PDB entry 9GD7 | electron microscopy, 4.25 A resolution (low resolution: residue-level contacts below are approximate; hydrogen-bond / salt-bridge calls are withheld) | chains S and j of the 10 polymer chains in the assembly

Chain S:
Name: DNA-dependent protein kinase catalytic subunit
Organism: Homo sapiens
Notes: EC 2.7.11.1
Reference sequence: P78527 (PRKDC_HUMAN); residue numbers follow UniProt; this construct covers 1-4128
Chain sequence (4128 residues; each row starts with the number of its first residue):
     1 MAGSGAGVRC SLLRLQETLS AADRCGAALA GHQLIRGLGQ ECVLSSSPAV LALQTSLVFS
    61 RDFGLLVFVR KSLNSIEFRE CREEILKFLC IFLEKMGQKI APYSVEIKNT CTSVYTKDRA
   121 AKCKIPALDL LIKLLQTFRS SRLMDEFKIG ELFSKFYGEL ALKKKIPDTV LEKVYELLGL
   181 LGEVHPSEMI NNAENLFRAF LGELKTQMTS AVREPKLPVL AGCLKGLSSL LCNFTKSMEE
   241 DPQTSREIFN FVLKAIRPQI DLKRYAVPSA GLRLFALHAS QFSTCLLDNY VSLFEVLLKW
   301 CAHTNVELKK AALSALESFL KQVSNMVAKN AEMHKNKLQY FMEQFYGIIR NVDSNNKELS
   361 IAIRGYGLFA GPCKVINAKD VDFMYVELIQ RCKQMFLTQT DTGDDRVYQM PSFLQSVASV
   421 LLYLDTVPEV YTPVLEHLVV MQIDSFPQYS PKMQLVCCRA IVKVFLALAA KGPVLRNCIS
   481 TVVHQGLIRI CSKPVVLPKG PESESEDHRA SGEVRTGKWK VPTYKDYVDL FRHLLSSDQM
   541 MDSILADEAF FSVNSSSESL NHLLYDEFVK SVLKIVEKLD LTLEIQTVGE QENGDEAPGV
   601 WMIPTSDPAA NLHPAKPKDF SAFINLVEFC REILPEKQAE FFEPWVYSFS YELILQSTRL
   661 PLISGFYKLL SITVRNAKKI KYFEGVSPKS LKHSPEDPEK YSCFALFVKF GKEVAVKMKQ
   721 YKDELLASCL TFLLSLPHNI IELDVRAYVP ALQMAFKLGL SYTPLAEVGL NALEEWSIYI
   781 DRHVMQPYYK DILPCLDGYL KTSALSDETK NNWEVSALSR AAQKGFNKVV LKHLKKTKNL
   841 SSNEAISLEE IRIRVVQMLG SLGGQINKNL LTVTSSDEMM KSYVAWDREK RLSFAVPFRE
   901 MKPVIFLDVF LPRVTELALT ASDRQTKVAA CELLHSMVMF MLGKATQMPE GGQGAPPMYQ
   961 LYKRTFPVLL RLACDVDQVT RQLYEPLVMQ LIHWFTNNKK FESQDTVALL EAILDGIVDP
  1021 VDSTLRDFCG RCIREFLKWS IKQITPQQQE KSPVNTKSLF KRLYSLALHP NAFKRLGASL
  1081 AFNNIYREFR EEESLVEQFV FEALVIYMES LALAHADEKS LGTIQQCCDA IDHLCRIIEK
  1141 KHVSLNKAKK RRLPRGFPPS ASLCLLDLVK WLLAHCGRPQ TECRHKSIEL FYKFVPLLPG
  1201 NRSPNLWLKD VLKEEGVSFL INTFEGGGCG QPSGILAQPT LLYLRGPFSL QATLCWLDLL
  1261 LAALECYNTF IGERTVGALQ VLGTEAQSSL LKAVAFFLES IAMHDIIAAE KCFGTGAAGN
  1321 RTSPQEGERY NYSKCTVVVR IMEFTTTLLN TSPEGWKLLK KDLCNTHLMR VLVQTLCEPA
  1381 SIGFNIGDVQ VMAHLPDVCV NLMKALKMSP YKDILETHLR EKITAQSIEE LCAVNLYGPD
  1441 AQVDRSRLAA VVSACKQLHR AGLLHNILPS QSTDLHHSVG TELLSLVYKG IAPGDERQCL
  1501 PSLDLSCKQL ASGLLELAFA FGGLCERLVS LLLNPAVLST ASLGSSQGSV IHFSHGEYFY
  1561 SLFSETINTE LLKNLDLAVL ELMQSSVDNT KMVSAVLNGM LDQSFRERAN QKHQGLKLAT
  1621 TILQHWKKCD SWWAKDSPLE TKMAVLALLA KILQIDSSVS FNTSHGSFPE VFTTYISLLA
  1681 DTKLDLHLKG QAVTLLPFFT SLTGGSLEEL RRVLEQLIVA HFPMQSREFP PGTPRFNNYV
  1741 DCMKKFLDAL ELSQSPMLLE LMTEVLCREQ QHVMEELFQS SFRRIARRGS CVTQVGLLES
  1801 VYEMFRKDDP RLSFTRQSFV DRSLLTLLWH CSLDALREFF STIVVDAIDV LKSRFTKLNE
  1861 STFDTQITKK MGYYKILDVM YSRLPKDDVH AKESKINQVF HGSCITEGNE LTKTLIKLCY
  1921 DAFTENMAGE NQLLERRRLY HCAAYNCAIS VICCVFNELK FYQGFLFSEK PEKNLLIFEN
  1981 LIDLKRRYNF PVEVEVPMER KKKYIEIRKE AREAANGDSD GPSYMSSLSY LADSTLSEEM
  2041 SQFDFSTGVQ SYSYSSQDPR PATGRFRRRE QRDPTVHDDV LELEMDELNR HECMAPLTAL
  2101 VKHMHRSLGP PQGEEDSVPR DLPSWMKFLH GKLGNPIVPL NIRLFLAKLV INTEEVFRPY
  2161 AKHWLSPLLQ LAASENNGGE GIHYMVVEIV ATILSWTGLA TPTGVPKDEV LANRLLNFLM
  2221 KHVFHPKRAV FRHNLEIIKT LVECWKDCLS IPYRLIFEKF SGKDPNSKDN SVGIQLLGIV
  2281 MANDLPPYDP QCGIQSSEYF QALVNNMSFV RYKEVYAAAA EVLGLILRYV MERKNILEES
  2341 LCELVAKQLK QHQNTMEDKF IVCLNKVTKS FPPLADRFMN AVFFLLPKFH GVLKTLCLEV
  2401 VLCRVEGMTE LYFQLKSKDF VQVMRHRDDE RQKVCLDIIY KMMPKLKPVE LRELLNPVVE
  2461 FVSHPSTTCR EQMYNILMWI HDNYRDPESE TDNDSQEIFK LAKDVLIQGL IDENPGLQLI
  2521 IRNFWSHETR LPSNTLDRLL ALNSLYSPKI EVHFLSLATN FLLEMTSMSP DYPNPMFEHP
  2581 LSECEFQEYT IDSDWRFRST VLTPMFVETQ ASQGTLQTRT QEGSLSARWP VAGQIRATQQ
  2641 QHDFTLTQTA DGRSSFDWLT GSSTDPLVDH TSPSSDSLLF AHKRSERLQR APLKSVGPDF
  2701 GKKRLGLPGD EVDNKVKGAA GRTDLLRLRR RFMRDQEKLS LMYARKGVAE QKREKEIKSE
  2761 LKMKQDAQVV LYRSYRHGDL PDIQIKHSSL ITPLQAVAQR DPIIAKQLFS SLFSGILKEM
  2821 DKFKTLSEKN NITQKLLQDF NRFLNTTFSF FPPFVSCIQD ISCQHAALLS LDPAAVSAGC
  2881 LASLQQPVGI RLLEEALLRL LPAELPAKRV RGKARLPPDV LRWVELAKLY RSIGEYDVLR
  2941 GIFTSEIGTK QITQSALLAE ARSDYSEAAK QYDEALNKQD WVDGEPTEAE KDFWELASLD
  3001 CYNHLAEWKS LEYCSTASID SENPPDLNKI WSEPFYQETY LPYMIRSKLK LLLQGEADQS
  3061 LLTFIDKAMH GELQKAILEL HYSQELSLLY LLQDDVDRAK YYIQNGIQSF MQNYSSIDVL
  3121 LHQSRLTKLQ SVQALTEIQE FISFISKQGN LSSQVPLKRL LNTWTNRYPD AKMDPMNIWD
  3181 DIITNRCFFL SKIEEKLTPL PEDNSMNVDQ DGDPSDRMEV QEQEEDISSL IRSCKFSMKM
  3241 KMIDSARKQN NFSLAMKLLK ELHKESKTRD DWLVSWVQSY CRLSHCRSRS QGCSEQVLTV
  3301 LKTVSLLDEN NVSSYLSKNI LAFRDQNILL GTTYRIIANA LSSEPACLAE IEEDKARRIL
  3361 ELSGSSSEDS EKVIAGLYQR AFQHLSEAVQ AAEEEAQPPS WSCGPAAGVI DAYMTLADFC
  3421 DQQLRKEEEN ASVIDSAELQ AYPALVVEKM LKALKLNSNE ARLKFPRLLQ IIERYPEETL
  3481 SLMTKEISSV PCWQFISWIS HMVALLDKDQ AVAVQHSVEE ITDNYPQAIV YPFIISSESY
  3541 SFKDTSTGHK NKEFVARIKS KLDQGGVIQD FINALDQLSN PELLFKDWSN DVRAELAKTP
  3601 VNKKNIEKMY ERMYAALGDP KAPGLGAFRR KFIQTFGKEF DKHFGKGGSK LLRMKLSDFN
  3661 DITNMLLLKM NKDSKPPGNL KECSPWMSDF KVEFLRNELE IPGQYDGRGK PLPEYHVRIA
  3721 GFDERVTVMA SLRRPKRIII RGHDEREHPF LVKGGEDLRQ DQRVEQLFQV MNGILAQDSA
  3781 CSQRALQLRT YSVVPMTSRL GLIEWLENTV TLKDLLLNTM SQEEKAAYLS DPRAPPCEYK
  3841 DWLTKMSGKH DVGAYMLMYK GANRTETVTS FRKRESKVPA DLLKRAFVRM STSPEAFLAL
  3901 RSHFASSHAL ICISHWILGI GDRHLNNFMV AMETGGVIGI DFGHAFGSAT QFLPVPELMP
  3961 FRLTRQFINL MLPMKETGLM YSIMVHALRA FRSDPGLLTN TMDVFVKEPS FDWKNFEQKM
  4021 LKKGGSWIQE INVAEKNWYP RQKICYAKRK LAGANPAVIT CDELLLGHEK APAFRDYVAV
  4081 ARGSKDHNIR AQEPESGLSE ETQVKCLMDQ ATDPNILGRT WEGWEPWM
Disordered / not traced: 1-9, 254-258, 350-355, 398-406, 499-518, 548-558, 587-609, 686-696, 804-825, 841-846, 872-878, 1241-1248, 1314-1321, 1493-1501, 1539-1553, 1700-1706, 1807-1814, 1853-1861, 1886-1908, 1927-1933, 1964-2033, 2051-2089, 2109-2119, 2177-2178, 2487-2490, 2604-2720, 2902-2915, 3023-3028, 3198-3225, 3365-3367, 3396-3406, 3430-3440, 3540-3544, 3596-3601, 3648-3656, 3844-3850, 3992-3995, 4015-4037
UniProt features mapped onto this chain:
  - region: Leu-1503 to Leu-1538 (Interaction with C1D), Glu-2737 to Gln-2765 (May split the end of the DNA molecule, with the two strands separating around the region), Val-3728 to Arg-3734 (G-loop), Gly-3919 to Asn-3927 (Catalytic loop), Gly-3939 to Thr-3964 (Activation loop)
  - site: Asp-2020, Gly-2021 (Cleavage)
  - modified residue: Lys-117 (N6-acetyllysine), Ser-511 (Phosphoserine), Ser-687 (Phosphoserine), Lys-828 (N6-acetyllysine), Ser-841 (Phosphoserine), Ser-893 (Phosphoserine), Ser-1065 (Phosphoserine), Lys-1209 (N6-acetyllysine), Lys-1970 (N6-acetyllysine), Ser-2056 (Phosphoserine), Lys-2259 (N6-acetyllysine), Thr-2535 (Phosphothreonine), Thr-2609 (Phosphothreonine), Ser-2612 (Phosphoserine), Thr-2638 (Phosphothreonine), Thr-2647 (Phosphothreonine), Ser-2789 (Phosphoserine), Ser-3205 (Phosphoserine), Lys-3241 (N6-acetyllysine), Lys-3260 (N6-acetyllysine) and 6 more in UniProt

Chain j:
Molecule: 25-nt DNA strand
Sequence (25 nucleotides; numbered 14 to 38; the number before each row is that of its first residue):
    14 TAATAATAGT TTTTAGTTTA TTGGG

How chain S and chain j interact:
Residue-residue contacts (12; chain S residue first):
  Lys-124(S) with DG22(j); DT23(j)
  Asp-168(S) with DA21(j); DG22(j)
  Thr-169(S) with DA21(j)
  Leu-262(S) with DA19(j)
  Tyr-2312(S) with DT17(j); DA18(j)
  Lys-2313(S) with DA16(j); DT17(j)
  Lys-2746(S) with DT14(j)
  Arg-2753(S) with DT14(j)
Also at the interface, not in a pair above, chain S (9 interface residues in all): Arg-264
Also at the interface, not in a pair above, chain j (9 interface residues in all): DT20

Overview:
The chain S/chain j interface involves 9 residues from each chain.
Chain S is DNA-dependent protein kinase catalytic subunit (Homo sapiens) and chain j is a 25-nt DNA strand;
the structure, DNA-PK Ku80 mediated dimer bound to DNA polymerase Lambda and DNA ligase 4/XRCC4, was
determined by electron microscopy.
